6PW2 - chains C and F of the 6 polymer chains in the assembly; structure by X-ray diffraction, 3.01 A resolution.

Chain C:
Molecule: Epstein-Barr nuclear antigen 1
From: Epstein-Barr virus (strain B95-8)
UniProtKB: P03211 (EBNA1_EBVB9); residue numbers follow UniProt; this construct covers 461-607
Sequence (147 residues; each row starts with the number of its first residue):
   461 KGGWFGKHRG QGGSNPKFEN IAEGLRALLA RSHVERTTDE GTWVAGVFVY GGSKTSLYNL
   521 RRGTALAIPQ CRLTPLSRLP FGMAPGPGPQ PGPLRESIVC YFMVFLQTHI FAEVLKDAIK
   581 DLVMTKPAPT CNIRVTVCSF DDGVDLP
UniProt features mapped onto this chain:
  - active site: Tyr518 (For site-specific DNA endonuclease activity)
  - binding site (DNA): Lys461, Tyr518
  - site: Arg491 (Interaction dimer-dimer), Tyr518 (Interaction dimer-dimer. Required for episome maintenance and generation of immortalized B cells in the host)
From the paper describing this entry:
  - binding site for the 62-nt DNA strand: Asn480, Arg538
  - self-association interface (contacts with another copy of this molecule): Leu582
  - mutagenesis - D581E: decreased binding to DS34
  - mutagenesis - D581E: unchanged expression
  - mutagenesis - R491E, D581E: unchanged binding to FR and DS regions of OriP

Chain F:
Molecule: DNA (62-MER) complementary DNA strand
Sequence (62 nucleotides; each row starts with the number of its first residue; numbering starts at 0):
     0 CTAACCCTAA TTCAATAGCA TATGTTACCC AACGGGAAGC ATATGCTATC GAATTAGGGT
    60 TA
Disordered / not traced: 0-4, 58-61

Interface between chain C and chain F:
Contacting residue pairs - 29 pairs, chain C then chain F:
  Lys461(C) with DC27(F), sugar contact
  Trp464(C) with DG23(F), base contact
  Phe465(C) with DT25(F), sugar contact; DA26(F), sugar contact
  Lys467(C) with DT24(F), phosphate contact; DT25(F), salt bridge to the phosphate
  His468(C) with DT24(F), sugar contact
  Arg469(C) with DG23(F), sugar contact
  Gly470(C) with DG23(F), hydrogen bond to the phosphate; DT24(F), hydrogen bond to the phosphate
  Gln471(C) with DT24(F), hydrogen bond to the phosphate
  Gly472(C) with DT24(F), hydrogen bond to the phosphate; DT25(F), phosphate contact
  Gly473(C) with DT25(F), hydrogen bond to the phosphate
  Lys514(C) with DT22(F), salt bridge to the phosphate
  Tyr518(C) with DG23(F), sugar contact; DT24(F), hydrogen bond to the phosphate; DT25(F), base contact
  Arg521(C) with DG23(F), salt bridge to the phosphate; DT24(F), salt bridge to the phosphate
  Arg522(C) with DT24(F), salt bridge to the phosphate; DT25(F), salt bridge to the phosphate
  Pro535(C) with DG23(F), phosphate contact
  Leu536(C) with DT22(F), phosphate contact; DG23(F), hydrogen bond to the phosphate
  Arg538(C) with DA21(F), sugar contact; DT22(F), salt bridge to the phosphate
  Cys560(C) with DT22(F), hydrogen bond to the phosphate
  Pro587(C) with DC32(F), phosphate contact
Also at the interface, not in a pair above, chain C (24 interface residues in all): Gly463, Ser474, Lys477, Phe478, Glu556

In short:
24 residues of chain C and 8 residues of chain F are in contact, with 8 hydrogen bonds and 7 salt bridges.
Among the polar pairs are Gly470(C)-DG23(F), Gly470(C)-DT24(F) and Gln471(C)-DT24(F). The paper reports a
binding site for the 62-nt DNA strand at Asn480(C) and Arg538(C); D581E of chain C reduces binding to DS34.
Chain C is Epstein-Barr nuclear antigen 1 (Epstein-Barr virus (strain B95-8)) and chain F is DNA (62-MER)
complementary DNA strand; the structure, Structural Basis for Cooperative Binding of EBNA1 to the Epstein-Barr
Virus Dyad Symmetry Minimal Origin of ..., was determined by X-ray diffraction.
